Entry 7ZOQ (electron microscopy, 3.20 A resolution); this record covers chains B and C of the 3 polymer chains in the assembly.

== Chain B ==
Name: cas7-11
From: Desulfonema magnum
Chain sequence (1799 residues; row label = number of the first residue in the row):
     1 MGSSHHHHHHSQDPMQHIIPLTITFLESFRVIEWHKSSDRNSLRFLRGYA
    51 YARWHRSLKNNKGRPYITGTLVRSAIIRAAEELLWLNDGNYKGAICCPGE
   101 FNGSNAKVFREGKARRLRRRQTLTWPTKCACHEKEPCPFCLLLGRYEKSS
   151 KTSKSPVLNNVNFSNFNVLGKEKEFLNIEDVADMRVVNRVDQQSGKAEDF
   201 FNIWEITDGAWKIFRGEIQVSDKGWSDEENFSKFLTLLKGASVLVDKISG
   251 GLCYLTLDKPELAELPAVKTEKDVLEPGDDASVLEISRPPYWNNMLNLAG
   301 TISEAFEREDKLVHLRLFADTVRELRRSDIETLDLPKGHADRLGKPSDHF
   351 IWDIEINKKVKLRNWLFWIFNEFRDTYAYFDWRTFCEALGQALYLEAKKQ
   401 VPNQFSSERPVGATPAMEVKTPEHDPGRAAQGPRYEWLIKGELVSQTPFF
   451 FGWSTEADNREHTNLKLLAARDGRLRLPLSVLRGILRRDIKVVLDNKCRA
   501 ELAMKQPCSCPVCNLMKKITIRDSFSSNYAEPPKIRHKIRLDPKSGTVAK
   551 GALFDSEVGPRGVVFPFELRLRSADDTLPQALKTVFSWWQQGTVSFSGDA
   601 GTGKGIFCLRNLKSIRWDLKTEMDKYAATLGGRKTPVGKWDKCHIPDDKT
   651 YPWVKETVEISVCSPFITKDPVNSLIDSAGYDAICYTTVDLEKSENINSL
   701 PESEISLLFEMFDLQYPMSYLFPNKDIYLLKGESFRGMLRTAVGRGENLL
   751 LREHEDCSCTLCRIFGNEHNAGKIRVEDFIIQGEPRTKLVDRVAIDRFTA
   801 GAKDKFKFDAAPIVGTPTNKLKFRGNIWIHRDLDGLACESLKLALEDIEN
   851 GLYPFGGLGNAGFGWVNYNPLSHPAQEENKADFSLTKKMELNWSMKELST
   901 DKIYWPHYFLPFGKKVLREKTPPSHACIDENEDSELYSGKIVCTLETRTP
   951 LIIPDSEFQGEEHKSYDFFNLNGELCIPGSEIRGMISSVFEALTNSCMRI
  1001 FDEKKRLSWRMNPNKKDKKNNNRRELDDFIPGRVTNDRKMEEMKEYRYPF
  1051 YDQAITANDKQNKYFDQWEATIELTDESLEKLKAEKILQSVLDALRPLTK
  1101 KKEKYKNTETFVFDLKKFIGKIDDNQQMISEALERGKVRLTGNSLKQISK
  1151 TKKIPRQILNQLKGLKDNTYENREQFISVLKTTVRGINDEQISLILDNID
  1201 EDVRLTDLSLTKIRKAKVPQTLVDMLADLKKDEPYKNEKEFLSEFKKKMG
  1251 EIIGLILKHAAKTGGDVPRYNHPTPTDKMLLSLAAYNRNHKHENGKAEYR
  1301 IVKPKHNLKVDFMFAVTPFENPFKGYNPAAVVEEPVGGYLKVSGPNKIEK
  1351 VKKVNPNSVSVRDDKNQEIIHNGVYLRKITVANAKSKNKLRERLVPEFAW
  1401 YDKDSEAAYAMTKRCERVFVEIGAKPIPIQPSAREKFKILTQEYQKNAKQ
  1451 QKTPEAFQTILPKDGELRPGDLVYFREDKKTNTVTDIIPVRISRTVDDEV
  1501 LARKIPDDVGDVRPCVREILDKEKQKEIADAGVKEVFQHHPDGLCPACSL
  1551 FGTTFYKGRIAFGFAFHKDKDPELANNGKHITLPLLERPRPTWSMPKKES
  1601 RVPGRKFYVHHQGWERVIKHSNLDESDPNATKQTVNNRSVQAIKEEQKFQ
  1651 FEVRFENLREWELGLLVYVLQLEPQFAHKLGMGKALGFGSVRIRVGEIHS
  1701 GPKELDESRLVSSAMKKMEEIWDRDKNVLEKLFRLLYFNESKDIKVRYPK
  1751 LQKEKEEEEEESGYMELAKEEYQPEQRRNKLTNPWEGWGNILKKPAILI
Unresolved in the structure: 1-15, 264-274, 458-462, 694-724, 1016-1021, 1318-1338, 1404, 1793-1799
Metal / ion sites: Zn2+ site 1: Cys97, Cys131, Cys137, Cys140; Zn2+ site 2: Cys498, Cys508, Cys510, Cys513; Zn2+ site 3: His754, Cys757, Cys759, Cys762; Zn2+ site 4: Cys997, Cys1515, Cys1545, Cys1548
What the authors report for this chain:
  - contacts within the chain: Asp310-Lys1526 (salt bridge)
  - catalytic residues: Asp682 (by similarity / conservation)

== Chain C ==
Molecule: 39-nt RNA strand
From: Desulfonema magnum
Sequence (39 nucleotides; numbered 2 to 40; the number before each row is that of its first residue):
     2 UAUGUGAUGGAACCUCUCCGGAUAAUUCUAUCUCUUCUG

== How chain B and chain C interact ==
Contacting residue pairs (254):
  Arg47(B) - G10(C)  hydrogen bond to the sugar
  Arg47(B) - A13(C)  base contact
  Tyr49(B) - A8(C)  base contact
  Ala50(B) - A8(C)  base contact
  Tyr51(B) - G10(C)  hydrogen bond to the sugar
  Tyr51(B) - G11(C)  hydrogen bond to the phosphate
  His55(B) - U2(C)  base contact
  Arg64(B) - U2(C)  hydrogen bond to the base
  Tyr66(B) - U2(C)  stacking on the base
  Thr68(B) - A3(C)  sugar contact
  Gly69(B) - A3(C)  base contact
  Thr70(B) - G5(C)  hydrogen bond to the base
  Thr70(B) - A8(C)  base contact
  Leu71(B) - A8(C)  base contact
  Arg73(B) - G5(C)  hydrogen bond to the sugar
  Arg73(B) - U6(C)  hydrogen bond to the phosphate
  Arg73(B) - G7(C)  salt bridge to the phosphate
  Ser74(B) - A8(C)  hydrogen bond to the base
  Arg78(B) - U9(C)  phosphate contact
  Glu100(B) - U6(C)  base contact
  Phe101(B) - U6(C)  sugar contact
  Asn102(B) - U6(C)  base contact
  Asn102(B) - G7(C)  base contact
  Gly103(B) - U6(C)  base contact
  Gly103(B) - G7(C)  hydrogen bond to the base
  Ser104(B) - U6(C)  hydrogen bond to the base
  Ser104(B) - G7(C)  hydrogen bond to the phosphate
  Phe109(B) - U4(C)  phosphate contact
  Arg110(B) - A3(C)  salt bridge to the phosphate
  Arg110(B) - U4(C)  phosphate contact
  Arg116(B) - G5(C)  salt bridge to the phosphate
  Arg116(B) - G7(C)  hydrogen bond to the sugar
  Arg116(B) - A8(C)  salt bridge to the phosphate
  Leu117(B) - G7(C)  sugar contact
  Leu117(B) - A8(C)  sugar contact
  Arg118(B) - G7(C)  hydrogen bond to the base
  Arg118(B) - A8(C)  sugar contact
  Arg118(B) - U9(C)  phosphate contact
  Arg119(B) - U9(C)  hydrogen bond to the phosphate
  Arg119(B) - A12(C)  base contact
  Arg120(B) - U9(C)  sugar contact
  Leu143(B) - U6(C)  sugar contact
  Arg145(B) - U6(C)  sugar contact
  Ser149(B) - U6(C)  hydrogen bond to the phosphate
  Val161(B) - G5(C)  base contact
  Asn162(B) - A3(C)  hydrogen bond to the base
  Asn162(B) - U4(C)  base contact
  Asn162(B) - G5(C)  base contact
  Phe163(B) - A3(C)  hydrogen bond to the base
  Phe163(B) - G5(C)  hydrogen bond to the base
  Asn165(B) - U2(C)  hydrogen bond to the sugar
  Asn165(B) - A3(C)  hydrogen bond to the base
  Asn167(B) - U2(C)  hydrogen bond to the base
  Arg185(B) - C15(C)  salt bridge to the phosphate
  Val186(B) - C15(C)  base contact
  Val187(B) - A13(C)  sugar contact
  Val187(B) - C15(C)  phosphate contact
  Asn188(B) - A13(C)  hydrogen bond to the sugar
  Asn188(B) - C14(C)  hydrogen bond to the sugar
  Asn188(B) - C15(C)  hydrogen bond to the phosphate
  Asn188(B) - U16(C)  sugar contact
  Arg189(B) - A13(C)  base contact
  Arg189(B) - C14(C)  phosphate contact
  Val190(B) - C14(C)  hydrogen bond to the phosphate
  Val190(B) - U16(C)  sugar contact
  Gln192(B) - C14(C)  hydrogen bond to the base
  Gly195(B) - U16(C)  hydrogen bond to the sugar
  Gly195(B) - C17(C)  sugar contact
  Lys196(B) - C17(C)  base contact
  Ala197(B) - U16(C)  base contact
  Phe201(B) - A13(C)  base contact
  Lys247(B) - G11(C)  hydrogen bond to the sugar
  Gly250(B) - G11(C)  base contact
  Gly251(B) - G11(C)  hydrogen bond to the base
  Ala416(B) - A13(C)  base contact
  Glu418(B) - G10(C)  base contact
  Val419(B) - G10(C)  base contact
  Pro426(B) - G7(C)  base contact
  Gly452(B) - U16(C)  phosphate contact
  Ser480(B) - C14(C)  sugar contact
  Ser480(B) - C15(C)  phosphate contact
  Val481(B) - C14(C)  phosphate contact
  Val481(B) - C15(C)  phosphate contact
  Arg483(B) - G11(C)  base contact
  Arg483(B) - A13(C)  salt bridge to the phosphate
  Gly484(B) - C14(C)  phosphate contact
  Arg487(B) - A13(C)  salt bridge to the phosphate
  Arg487(B) - C14(C)  phosphate contact
  Arg488(B) - C14(C)  base contact
  Leu502(B) - G10(C)  base contact
  Leu502(B) - A12(C)  base contact
  Leu502(B) - A13(C)  base contact
  Ala503(B) - A12(C)  base contact
  Met516(B) - A12(C)  phosphate contact
  Lys517(B) - U9(C)  sugar contact
  Lys517(B) - A12(C)  phosphate contact
  Ile519(B) - G11(C)  base contact
  Thr520(B) - G11(C)  base contact
  Ile521(B) - G11(C)  hydrogen bond to the base
  His537(B) - G21(C)  base contact
  Lys538(B) - C19(C)  base contact
  Lys538(B) - G21(C)  phosphate contact
  Ile539(B) - C19(C)  hydrogen bond to the sugar
  Ile539(B) - C20(C)  sugar contact
  Ile539(B) - G21(C)  phosphate contact
  Ile539(B) - G22(C)  sugar contact
  Arg540(B) - C19(C)  base contact
  Leu541(B) - C20(C)  hydrogen bond to the phosphate
  Gly546(B) - G22(C)  hydrogen bond to the sugar
  Thr547(B) - G22(C)  base contact
  Thr547(B) - A23(C)  sugar contact
  Val548(B) - G22(C)  base contact
  Leu553(B) - G21(C)  base contact
  Phe554(B) - C19(C)  base contact
  Gly598(B) - U16(C)  phosphate contact
  Gly598(B) - C17(C)  phosphate contact
  Ala600(B) - C17(C)  phosphate contact
  Thr668(B) - G22(C)  phosphate contact
  Lys669(B) - G21(C)  hydrogen bond to the sugar
  Lys669(B) - G22(C)  hydrogen bond to the phosphate
  Lys669(B) - A23(C)  base contact
  Lys669(B) - U24(C)  base contact
  Pro671(B) - G21(C)  base contact
  Lys731(B) - G21(C)  salt bridge to the phosphate
  Glu733(B) - G21(C)  phosphate contact
  Ser734(B) - C20(C)  hydrogen bond to the phosphate
  Ser734(B) - G21(C)  hydrogen bond to the phosphate
  Arg736(B) - U18(C)  salt bridge to the phosphate
  Arg736(B) - C19(C)  salt bridge to the phosphate
  Gly737(B) - C20(C)  sugar contact
  Met738(B) - C20(C)  base contact
  Arg740(B) - C20(C)  phosphate contact
  Thr741(B) - C20(C)  base contact
  Phe765(B) - U18(C)  sugar contact
  Asn767(B) - C17(C)  sugar contact
  Asn767(B) - U18(C)  sugar contact
  Glu768(B) - C17(C)  sugar contact
  Glu768(B) - U18(C)  sugar contact
  Asn770(B) - C17(C)  hydrogen bond to the sugar
  Ala771(B) - C17(C)  phosphate contact
  Ala771(B) - U18(C)  phosphate contact
  Gly772(B) - U18(C)  hydrogen bond to the phosphate
  Asp791(B) - U27(C)  base contact
  Arg792(B) - A25(C)  base contact
  Arg792(B) - U27(C)  phosphate contact
  Val793(B) - A25(C)  hydrogen bond to the sugar
  Val793(B) - A26(C)  sugar contact
  Val793(B) - U27(C)  hydrogen bond to the phosphate
  Ala794(B) - A25(C)  phosphate contact
  Ala794(B) - A26(C)  phosphate contact
  Ile795(B) - A26(C)  hydrogen bond to the phosphate
  Ile795(B) - U28(C)  sugar contact
  Arg797(B) - A26(C)  salt bridge to the phosphate
  Ala800(B) - C29(C)  sugar contact
  Gly801(B) - U28(C)  sugar contact
  Ala802(B) - U28(C)  hydrogen bond to the base
  Lys807(B) - U27(C)  base contact
  Phe808(B) - A25(C)  base contact
  Gly857(B) - G22(C)  phosphate contact
  Gly857(B) - A23(C)  phosphate contact
  Leu858(B) - A23(C)  hydrogen bond to the phosphate
  Gly859(B) - A23(C)  phosphate contact
  Asn860(B) - U24(C)  hydrogen bond to the phosphate
  Pro954(B) - U28(C)  phosphate contact
  Ser980(B) - A26(C)  sugar contact
  Ser980(B) - U27(C)  phosphate contact
  Glu981(B) - A26(C)  hydrogen bond to the sugar
  Glu981(B) - U27(C)  phosphate contact
  Glu981(B) - U28(C)  phosphate contact
  Arg983(B) - U24(C)  salt bridge to the phosphate
  Arg983(B) - A25(C)  salt bridge to the phosphate
  Gly984(B) - A26(C)  sugar contact
  Arg999(B) - U24(C)  hydrogen bond to the phosphate
  Arg999(B) - A25(C)  salt bridge to the phosphate
  Ile1000(B) - A25(C)  sugar contact
  Arg1010(B) - U34(C)  salt bridge to the phosphate
  Arg1010(B) - C35(C)  base contact
  Arg1269(B) - G40(C)  hydrogen bond to the sugar
  Tyr1270(B) - G40(C)  base contact
  Asn1271(B) - G40(C)  base contact
  Thr1274(B) - U39(C)  phosphate contact
  Val1351(B) - U36(C)  sugar contact
  Lys1352(B) - U34(C)  sugar contact
  Lys1352(B) - C35(C)  sugar contact
  Lys1353(B) - U34(C)  sugar contact
  Ile1379(B) - U37(C)  sugar contact
  Ile1379(B) - G40(C)  base contact
  Val1381(B) - G40(C)  base contact
  Ala1382(B) - U37(C)  base contact
  Ala1382(B) - G40(C)  phosphate contact
  Asn1383(B) - G40(C)  phosphate contact
  Ala1384(B) - G40(C)  sugar contact
  Arg1393(B) - U37(C)  phosphate contact
  Arg1393(B) - C38(C)  salt bridge to the phosphate
  Arg1393(B) - G40(C)  base contact
  Thr1412(B) - U37(C)  phosphate contact
  Lys1413(B) - U36(C)  sugar contact
  Lys1413(B) - U37(C)  phosphate contact
  Arg1414(B) - U37(C)  hydrogen bond to the phosphate
  Cys1415(B) - U36(C)  sugar contact
  Cys1415(B) - U37(C)  hydrogen bond to the phosphate
  Arg1417(B) - U36(C)  hydrogen bond to the sugar
  Arg1417(B) - U37(C)  salt bridge to the phosphate
  Arg1417(B) - C38(C)  base contact
  Asn1447(B) - C33(C)  hydrogen bond to the phosphate
  Asn1447(B) - U34(C)  hydrogen bond to the phosphate
  Gln1451(B) - U32(C)  base contact
  Gln1451(B) - C33(C)  sugar contact
  Thr1459(B) - C35(C)  phosphate contact
  Ile1460(B) - C35(C)  phosphate contact
  Val1490(B) - C35(C)  sugar contact
  Arg1491(B) - U36(C)  hydrogen bond to the base
  Ile1492(B) - C35(C)  base contact
  Arg1494(B) - U34(C)  salt bridge to the phosphate
  Phe1551(B) - U24(C)  sugar contact
  Gly1552(B) - U24(C)  sugar contact
  Thr1553(B) - A23(C)  hydrogen bond to the sugar
  Thr1553(B) - U24(C)  sugar contact
  Thr1554(B) - A23(C)  hydrogen bond to the sugar
  Thr1554(B) - U24(C)  hydrogen bond to the base
  Tyr1556(B) - A23(C)  hydrogen bond to the sugar
  Lys1557(B) - A23(C)  phosphate contact
  Lys1557(B) - U24(C)  phosphate contact
  Gly1558(B) - U24(C)  hydrogen bond to the phosphate
  Leu1586(B) - C29(C)  base contact
  Glu1587(B) - C29(C)  hydrogen bond to the sugar
  Glu1587(B) - U30(C)  sugar contact
  Arg1588(B) - C29(C)  hydrogen bond to the base
  Pro1589(B) - C29(C)  phosphate contact
  Pro1589(B) - U30(C)  phosphate contact
  Pro1589(B) - A31(C)  phosphate contact
  Arg1590(B) - A31(C)  hydrogen bond to the phosphate
  Arg1590(B) - U32(C)  hydrogen bond to the sugar
  Thr1592(B) - U32(C)  phosphate contact
  Trp1593(B) - A31(C)  sugar contact
  Trp1593(B) - U32(C)  phosphate contact
  Lys1606(B) - U30(C)  salt bridge to the phosphate
  Tyr1608(B) - C29(C)  sugar contact
  Tyr1608(B) - U30(C)  hydrogen bond to the phosphate
  Arg1638(B) - C29(C)  base contact
  Gly1681(B) - U28(C)  sugar contact
  Met1682(B) - U28(C)  phosphate contact
  Met1682(B) - C29(C)  phosphate contact
  Gly1683(B) - C29(C)  hydrogen bond to the phosphate
  Lys1684(B) - A26(C)  base contact
  Lys1684(B) - U28(C)  phosphate contact
  Lys1684(B) - C29(C)  salt bridge to the phosphate
  Tyr1748(B) - U30(C)  hydrogen bond to the phosphate
  Leu1751(B) - A31(C)  sugar contact
  Leu1751(B) - U32(C)  sugar contact
  Gln1752(B) - U32(C)  base contact
  Tyr1764(B) - U30(C)  hydrogen bond to the sugar
  Tyr1764(B) - A31(C)  base contact
  Met1765(B) - U32(C)  base contact
Interface residues without a listed pair, chain B (205 interface residues in all): Arg30, Arg53, Gly144, Ser153, Asn159, Ser164, Asp199, Phe200, Leu252, Leu275, Met417, Asp425, Phe450, Phe451, Ser454, Leu479, Ile485, Pro507, Ser597, Asp599, Gly601, Gly766, Lys805, Tyr853, Gly856, His907, Met985, Ser987, Ser988, Lys1350, Tyr1444, Phe1555, Leu1585, Leu1680, Ala1685

== Summary ==
Chain B and chain C form an interface of 205 and 39 residues respectively; the contacts include 67 hydrogen
bonds, 20 salt bridges and 1 aromatic stacking contact. Polar contacts include Arg64(B)-U2(C), Thr70(B)-G5(C)
and Ser74(B)-A8(C). The paper reports the catalytic residue Asp682(B); contacts within the chain involving
Asp310(B) and Lys1526(B).
Here chain B is cas7-11 and chain C is a 39-nt RNA strand, both from Desulfonema magnum. Entry 7ZOQ (Cryo-EM
structure of a CRISPR effector in complex with a caspase regulator) was determined by electron microscopy,
deposited together with 7ZOL.
